PDB entry 6SJY | X-ray diffraction, 2.20 A resolution | chain A

# Chain A
Protein: L-2,4-diaminobutyric acid acetyltransferase
From: Geobacillus sp. (strain Y412MC10)
Notes: EC 2.3.1.178
UniProtKB: D3EKC1 (D3EKC1_GEOS4); numbering as in UniProt (aligned over 1-170)
Amino-acid sequence (181 residues; numbered 1 to 181; the number before each row is that of its first residue):
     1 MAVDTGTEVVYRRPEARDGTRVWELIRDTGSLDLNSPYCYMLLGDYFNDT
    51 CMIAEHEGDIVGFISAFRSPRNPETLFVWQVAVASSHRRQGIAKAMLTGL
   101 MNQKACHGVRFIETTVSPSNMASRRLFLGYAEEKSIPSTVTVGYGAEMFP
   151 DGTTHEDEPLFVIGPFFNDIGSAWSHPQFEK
Disordered / not traced: 1-3, 171-181
Construct notes: expression tag (171-181)
Ligand contacts: (2S)-4-acetamido-2-azanyl-butanoic acid (9YT): L32, D33, Y38, V78, W79, Q80, V81, T114, T115, S117, N120, S123, F127, H155, E158
What the authors report for this chain:
  - binding site for (2S)-4-acetamido-2-azanyl-butanoic acid: D33, Y38, W79, Q80, V81, H155, E158
  - mutagenesis - Y38A, Q80A, T115A: decreased catalytic activity

# Overview
Bound to chain A: (2S)-4-acetamido-2-azanyl-butanoic acid. From the paper: a binding site for
(2S)-4-acetamido-2-azanyl-butanoic acid at D33, Y38 and W79 among others; Y38A, Q80A and T115A reduce
catalytic activity.
Chain A is L-2,4-diaminobutyric acid acetyltransferase (Geobacillus sp. (strain Y412MC10)); the structure,
Diaminobutyrate acetyltransferase EctA from Paenibacillus lautus in complex with its product ADABA, was
determined by X-ray diffraction together with 6SK1, 6SL8, 6SLK and 6SLL from the same study.
